Entry 7TK9 (electron microscopy, 6.00 A resolution (low resolution: residue-level contacts below are approximate; hydrogen-bond / salt-bridge calls are withheld)); this record covers chains G and I of the 27 polymer chains in the assembly.

Chain G:
Protein: ATP synthase subunit gamma
Organism: Saccharomyces cerevisiae
UniProt: P38077 (ATPG_YEAST); residues 1-278 here correspond to UniProt positions 34-311 (UniProt number = residue number + 33)
Sequence (278 residues; each row starts with the number of its first residue):
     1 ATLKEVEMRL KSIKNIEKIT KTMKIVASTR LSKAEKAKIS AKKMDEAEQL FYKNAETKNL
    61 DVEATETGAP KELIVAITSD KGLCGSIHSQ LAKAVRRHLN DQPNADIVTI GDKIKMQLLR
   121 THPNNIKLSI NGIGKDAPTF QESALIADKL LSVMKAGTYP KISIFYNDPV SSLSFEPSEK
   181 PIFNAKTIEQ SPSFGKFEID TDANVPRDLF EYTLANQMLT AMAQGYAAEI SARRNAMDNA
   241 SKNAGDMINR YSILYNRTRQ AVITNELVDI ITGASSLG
Unresolved in the structure: 60-70, 277-278

Chain I:
Protein: ATP synthase subunit epsilon
Organism: Saccharomyces cerevisiae
UniProt: P21306 (ATP5E_YEAST); residues 1-61 here correspond to UniProt positions 2-62 (UniProt number = residue number + 1)
Sequence (61 residues; each row starts with the number of its first residue):
     1 SAWRKAGISY AAYLNVAAQA IRSSLKTELQ TASVLNRSQT DAFYTQYKNG TAASEPTPIT
    61 K
Unresolved in the structure: 1-7, 24-26, 50-52
Swiss-Prot annotation at these positions:
  - modified residue: Thr-51 (Phosphothreonine)

Chain G / chain I interface:
Residue-residue contacts (16):
  Pro-123(G) with Asn-49(I); Ala-53(I)
  Asn-124(G) with Asn-49(I)
  Ile-126(G) with Tyr-47(I); Asn-49(I)
  Lys-127(G) with Gln-46(I); Tyr-47(I)
  Leu-128(G) with Thr-45(I)
  Ser-129(G) with Tyr-44(I); Thr-45(I)
  Ile-130(G) with Phe-43(I)
  Asn-131(G) with Ala-42(I); Phe-43(I)
  Gly-132(G) with Asp-41(I); Ala-42(I)
  Gln-141(G) with Arg-37(I)
Also at the interface, not in a pair above, chain G (11 interface residues in all): Phe-140
Also at the interface, not in a pair above, chain I (11 interface residues in all): Lys-48

Overview:
The chain G/chain I interface involves 11 residues from each chain.
Here chain G is ATP synthase subunit gamma and chain I is ATP synthase subunit epsilon, both from
Saccharomyces cerevisiae. Entry 7TK9 (Yeast ATP synthase State 1catalytic(d) with 10 mM ATP backbone model)
was determined by electron microscopy, deposited together with 7TJS, 7TJT, 7TJU, 7TJV, 7TJW, 7TJX and 30
further entries.
